7N40 - chains A and B of the 3 polymer chains in the assembly; structure by X-ray diffraction, 2.55 A resolution.

[Chain A]
Protein: Histone-binding protein RBBP4
Organism: Homo sapiens
Reference sequence: Q09028 (RBBP4_HUMAN); numbering as in UniProt (aligned over 1-425)
Chain sequence (425 residues; row label = number of the first residue in the row):
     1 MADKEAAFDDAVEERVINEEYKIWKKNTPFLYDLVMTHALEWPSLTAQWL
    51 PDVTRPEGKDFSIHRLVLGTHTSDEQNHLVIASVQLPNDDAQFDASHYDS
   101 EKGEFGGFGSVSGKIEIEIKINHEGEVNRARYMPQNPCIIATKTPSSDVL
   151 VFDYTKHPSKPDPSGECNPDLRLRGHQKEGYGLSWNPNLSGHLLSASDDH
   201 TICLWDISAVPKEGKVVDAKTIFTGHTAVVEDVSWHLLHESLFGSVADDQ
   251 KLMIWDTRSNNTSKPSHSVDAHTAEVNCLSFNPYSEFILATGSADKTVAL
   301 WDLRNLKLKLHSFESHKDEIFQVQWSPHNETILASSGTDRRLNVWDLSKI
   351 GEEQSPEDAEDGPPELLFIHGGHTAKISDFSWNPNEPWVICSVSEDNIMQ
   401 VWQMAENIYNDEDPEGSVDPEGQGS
Unresolved in the structure: 1-9, 210-213, 412-425
Swiss-Prot annotation at these positions:
  - modified residue: A2 (N-acetylalanine), K4 (N6-acetyllysine), S110 (Phosphoserine), K160 (N6-acetyllysine), S355 (Phosphoserine)
  - cross-link (Glycyl lysine isopeptide (Lys-Gly)): K4 (interchain with G-Cter in SUMO2), K160 (interchain with G-Cter in SUMO2)
  - mutagenesis: V35 (V35A: Loss of interaction with ARMC12), P43 (P43A: Loss of interaction with ZNF827 and loss of localization to telomeres; when associated with A-73), S73 (S73A: Loss of interaction with ZNF827 and loss of localization to telomeres; when associated with A-43), E126 to N128 (Loss of interaction with ZNF827), E126 (E126A: Loss of interaction with ZNF827 and loss of localization to telomeres; when associated with A-128 and A-179), N128 (N128A: Loss of interaction with ZNF827 and loss of localization to telomeres; when associated with A-126 and A-179), E179 (E179A: Loss of interaction with ZNF827 and loss of localization to telomeres; when associated with A-126 and A-128), Y181 (Y181A: Loss of interaction with ZNF827 and loss of localization to telomeres), E231 (E231A: Decreased interaction with ZNF827; when associated with A-277), N277 (N277A: Decreased interaction with ZNF827; when associated with A-231), E395 (E395A: Decreased interaction with ZNF827)
What the authors report for this chain:
  - mutagenesis - Y98C: abolished binding to MuvB components
  - specificity-determining residues: Y98
  - conformationally variable residues (order/disorder transition): N88 to I115

[Chain B]
Protein: Isoform 2 of Protein lin-9 homolog
Organism: Homo sapiens
Reference sequence: Q5TKA1 (LIN9_HUMAN), isoform Q5TKA1-2; residues 95-274 here correspond to UniProt positions 111-290 (UniProt number = residue number + 16)
Chain sequence (180 residues; numbered 95 to 274; the number before each row is that of its first residue):
    95 STPDKKASQKIGFRLRNLLKLPKAHKWCIYEWFYSNIDKPLFEGDNDFCV
   145 CLKESFPNLKTRKLTRVEWGKIRRLMGKPRRCSSAFFEEERSALKQKRQK
   195 IRLLQQRKVADVSQFKDLPDEIPLPLVIGTKVTARLRGVHDGLFTGQIDA
   245 VDTLNATYRVTFDRTGLGTHTIPDYEVLSN
Unresolved in the structure: 95-97, 200-213, 221-222, 258-261
What the authors report for this chain:
  - mutagenesis - E125A/W126A/F127A, R174A/R175A/F180A/F181A: abolished binding to Protein lin-37 homolog
  - mutagenesis - R174A/R175A/F180A/F181A: abolished binding to Histone-binding protein RBBP4 (chain A)
  - mutagenesis - L230A/F238A/F256A/H264A: unchanged binding to Widom nucleosomes

[Chain A / chain B interface]
Contacting residue pairs - 114 pairs, chain A then chain B:
  A11(A) - R231(B)
  E14(A) - K120(B)  salt bridge
  E14(A) - Y124(B)
  E14(A) - R229(B)  salt bridge
  E14(A) - R231(B)  salt bridge
  R15(A) - R231(B)
  R15(A) - P267(B)
  R15(A) - Y269(B)
  R15(A) - E270(B)  salt bridge
  V16(A) - R185(B)
  I17(A) - Y124(B)  hydrophobic
  N18(A) - Y124(B)
  E19(A) - R185(B)
  E19(A) - L188(B)
  E19(A) - K189(B)  salt bridge
  E19(A) - R192(B)  salt bridge
  E20(A) - F181(B)
  E20(A) - R185(B)  salt bridge
  Y21(A) - W121(B)
  Y21(A) - Y124(B)
  Y21(A) - E125(B)  hydrogen bond
  K22(A) - I123(B)  hydrogen bond (side chain-backbone)
  K22(A) - Y124(B)  hydrogen bond (side chain-backbone)
  K22(A) - F127(B)  hydrogen bond (side chain-backbone)
  K22(A) - Y128(B)
  K22(A) - F136(B)
  I23(A) - F136(B)
  I23(A) - E184(B)
  I23(A) - R185(B)
  K25(A) - E125(B)  salt bridge
  K25(A) - Y128(B)  hydrogen bond
  K26(A) - L135(B)  hydrogen bond (side chain-backbone)
  K26(A) - N140(B)
  N27(A) - F180(B)
  P29(A) - F142(B)  hydrophobic
  P29(A) - R167(B)  hydrogen bond (backbone-side chain)
  F30(A) - D141(B)
  F30(A) - F142(B)
  F30(A) - M170(B)  hydrophobic
  F30(A) - P173(B)
  L31(A) - P173(B)  hydrophobic
  L31(A) - R174(B)
  L31(A) - C176(B)  hydrophobic
  Y32(A) - R167(B)  hydrogen bond (backbone-side chain)
  D33(A) - R167(B)  salt bridge
  T37(A) - W121(B)
  A39(A) - L112(B)  hydrophobic
  L40(A) - L112(B)
  E41(A) - F107(B)
  E41(A) - R108(B)
  E41(A) - N111(B)  hydrogen bond
  E41(A) - L112(B)
  W42(A) - N111(B)
  W42(A) - K114(B)
  W42(A) - L115(B)  hydrophobic
  P43(A) - L115(B)
  E75(A) - F107(B)
  P87(A) - R160(B)
  N88(A) - R160(B)
  D89(A) - T159(B)
  D89(A) - R160(B)  salt bridge
  D89(A) - V161(B)
  D90(A) - T159(B)
  A91(A) - L158(B)
  A91(A) - T159(B)
  Q92(A) - K157(B)
  Q92(A) - L158(B)
  Q92(A) - T159(B)
  F93(A) - R156(B)
  F93(A) - K157(B)
  F93(A) - L158(B)  hydrogen bond (backbone-backbone)
  F93(A) - R160(B)
  F93(A) - W163(B)  hydrogen bond (backbone-side chain)
  D94(A) - R156(B)
  A95(A) - W163(B)
  S96(A) - N140(B)  hydrogen bond (backbone-side chain)
  S96(A) - F142(B)
  S96(A) - C143(B)  hydrogen bond (backbone-side chain)
  H97(A) - N140(B)
  Y98(A) - E125(B)  hydrogen bond
  S100(A) - W126(B)  hydrogen bond (backbone-side chain)
  K317(A) - S178(B)
  R341(A) - F181(B)
  Q354(A) - R175(B)  hydrogen bond
  D358(A) - R175(B)  hydrogen bond (backbone-side chain)
  E360(A) - S177(B)
  E360(A) - A179(B)
  D361(A) - R174(B)  salt bridge
  D361(A) - R175(B)
  D361(A) - S177(B)  hydrogen bond (backbone-side chain)
  G362(A) - R175(B)  hydrogen bond (backbone-side chain)
  P363(A) - R175(B)  hydrogen bond (backbone-side chain)
  L366(A) - R175(B)  hydrogen bond (backbone-side chain)
  I369(A) - C176(B)
  I369(A) - S177(B)
  T374(A) - W121(B)
  T374(A) - Y124(B)
  E395(A) - K117(B)  salt bridge
  D396(A) - K117(B)
  D396(A) - A118(B)
  D396(A) - W121(B)
  N397(A) - L112(B)
  N397(A) - L115(B)
  N397(A) - A118(B)
  I398(A) - W121(B)
  Q403(A) - R160(B)  hydrogen bond
  N407(A) - R167(B)  hydrogen bond (side chain-backbone)
  N407(A) - R168(B)
  N407(A) - G171(B)  hydrogen bond (side chain-backbone)
  N407(A) - K172(B)
  N407(A) - P173(B)
  I408(A) - P173(B)  hydrophobic
  N410(A) - K172(B)
  D411(A) - K172(B)  salt bridge
Other interface residues (no listed pair), chain A (68 interface residues in all): W24, E101, G106, A359, P364, L367, A375, E386, A405
Other interface residues (no listed pair), chain B (55 interface residues in all): D139, L146
From the paper, about this interface:
  - interface residues, chain A: I23(A), W24(A), N88(A), Y98(A), Q354(A), D358(A), G362(A)
  - interface residues, chain B: R174(B), R175(B), F180(B), F181(B)

[In short]
The interface between chain A and chain B involves 68 residues on one side and 55 on the other, with 24
hydrogen bonds and 13 salt bridges. Among the polar pairs are E14(A)-K120(B), E14(A)-R229(B) and
E14(A)-R231(B). From the paper: E125A/W126A/F127A and R174A/R175A/F180A/F181A of chain B abolish binding to
Protein lin-37 homolog; interface residues I23(A), W24(A) and R174(B) among others; 4 substitutions were
tested in all.
Here chain A is Histone-binding protein RBBP4 and chain B is Isoform 2 of Protein lin-9 homolog, both from
Homo sapiens. Entry 7N40 (Crystal structure of LIN9-RbAp48-LIN37, a MuvB subcomplex) was determined by X-ray
diffraction.
